PDB entry 6EJF | electron microscopy, 8.00 A resolution (low resolution: residue-level contacts below are approximate; hydrogen-bond / salt-bridge calls are withheld) | chains M and Q of the 18 polymer chains in the assembly

# Chain M (and Q)
Protein: Type IV pilus assembly protein PilF
Organism: Thermus thermophilus (strain HB8 / ATCC 27634 / DSM 579)
Notes: chain Q of this document is another copy of the same molecule, construct and numbering; everything in this record applies to it too
UniProt: Q5SLC9 (Q5SLC9_THET8); residue numbers follow UniProt; this construct covers 330-475
Chain sequence (146 residues; row label = number of the first residue in the row):
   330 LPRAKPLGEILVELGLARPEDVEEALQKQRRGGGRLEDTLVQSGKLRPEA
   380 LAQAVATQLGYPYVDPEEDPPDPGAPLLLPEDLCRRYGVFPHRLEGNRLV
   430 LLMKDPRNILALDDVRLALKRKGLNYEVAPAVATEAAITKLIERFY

# Interface between chain M and chain Q
Pairs across the interface - 7 pairs, chain M then chain Q:
  Asp-401(M) with Lys-469(Q)
  Glu-424(M) with Ala-465(Q)
  Gly-425(M) with Ala-465(Q)
  Gly-452(M) with Arg-414(Q); Glu-472(Q)
  Leu-453(M) with Thr-468(Q); Glu-472(Q)
Also at the interface, not in a pair above, chain M (6 interface residues in all): Leu-423

# In short
Chain M and chain Q form an interface of 6 and 5 residues respectively.
Both chains are Type IV pilus assembly protein PilF (Thermus thermophilus (strain HB8 / ATCC 27634 / DSM
579)). Entry 6EJF (Thermus thermophilus PilF ATPase (apoprotein form)) was determined by electron microscopy
together with 5OIU and 6F8L from the same study.
